PDB entry 8ESR | electron microscopy, 3.20 A resolution | chains 1 and e of the 56 polymer chains in the assembly

[Chain 1]
Molecule: 3497-nt RNA strand
Source organism: Schizosaccharomyces pombe
Sequence (3497 nucleotides; row label = number of the first residue in the row; note: 375 numbers in that range are skipped by the numbering (no residue carries them; nothing is unmodelled there); a row labelled like 1739A-1739F holds insertion residues (1739A, then the next letters in order)):
     1 AUUUGACCUCAAAUCAGGUAGGACUACGCGCUGAACUUAAGCAUAUCAAU
    51 AAGCGCAGGAAAAGAAAAUAACCAUGAUUCCCUCAGUAACGGCGAGUGAA
   101 GCGGGAAAAGCUCAAAUUUGAAAUCUGGCAACAUUUCUUUUGUUGUCCGA
   151 GUUGUAAUUUCAAGAAGCUGCUUUGAGUGUAGACGAUCGGUCUAAGUUCC
   201 UUGGAACAGGACGUCAGAGAGGGUGAGAACCCCGUCUUUGGUCGAUUGGA
   251 UAUGCCAUAUAAAGCGCUUUCGAAGAGUCGAGUUGUUUGGGAAUGCAGCU
   301 CUAAAUGGGUGGUAAAUUUCAUCUAAAGCUAAAUAUUGGCGAGAGACCGA
   351 UAGCGAACAAGUAGAGUGAUCGAAAGAUGAAAAGAACUUUGAAAAGAGAG
   401 UUAAAUAGUACGUGAAAUUGCUGAAAGGGAAGCAUUGGAAAUCAGUCUUA
   451 CCUGGGUGAGAUCAGUAGUCUCUUCGCGAGACUAUGCACUCUGAACCUGU
   501 GGUAGGUCAGCAUCAGUUUUCGGGGGCGGAAAAAGAAUAAGGGAAGGUGG
   551 CUUUCCGGGUUCUGCCUGGGGAGUGUUUAUAGCCCUUGUUGUAAUACGUC
   601 CACUGGGGACUGAGGACUGCGGCUUCGUGCCAAGGAUGCUGACAUAAUGG
   651 UUUUCAAUGGCCCGUCUUGAAACACGGACCAAGGAGUCUAGCAUCUAUGC
   701 GAGUGUUUGGGUGAUGAAAACCCAUCCGCGAAAUGAAAGUGAAUGCAGGU
   751 GGGAACGCCCUUGUGGCGUGCACCAUCGACCGACCCGGAAGUUUGUCAAU
   801 GGAAGGGUUUGAGUAAGAGCAUAGCUGUUGGGACCCGAAAGAUGGUGAAC
   851 UAUGCCUGAAUAGGGUGAAGCCAGAGGAAACUCUGGUGGAGGCUCGUAGA
   901 GAUUCUGACGUGCAAAUCGAUCUUCAAAUUUGGGUAUAGGGGCGAAAGAC
   951 UAAUCGAACCAUCUAGUAGCUGGUUCCUGCCGAAGUUUCCCUCAGGAUAG
  1001 CAGAAACUCAGAUCAGUUUUAUGAGGUAAAGCGAAUGAUUAGAGGUCUUG
  1051 GGGAAGGAAUUUCCUCAACCUAUUCUCAAACUUUAAAUAUGUAAGACGCC
  1101 CUUGUCGCUUAAUUGGACGUGGGCCAUCGAAUGAGAGUUUCUAGUGGGCC
  1151 AUUUUUGGUAAGCAGAACUGGCGAUGCGGGAUGAACCGAACGUGAGGUUA
  1201 AGGUGCCGGAAUGUACGCUCAUCAGACACCAGAAAAGGUGUUAGUUCAUC
  1251 UAGACAGCAGGACGGUGGCCAUGGAAGUCGGAAUCCGCUAAGGAGUGUGU
  1301 AACAACUCACCUGCCGAAUGAACUAGCCCUGAAAAUGGAUGGCGCUUAAG
  1351 CGUACUACCCAUACCUCACCGUCUGGGUUAGCUUUGAGAAGCUCAGACGA
  1401 GUAGGCAGGCGUGGAGGUUUGUGACGAAGCCUUGGGCGUGAGCCUGGGUC
  1451 GAACAGCCUCUAGUGCAGAUCUUGGUGGAAGUAGCAAAUAUUCAAAUGAG
  1501 AACUUUGAAGACUGAAGUGGGGAAAGGUUCCAUGUGAACAGCAGUUGGAC
  1551 AUGGGUUAGUCGAUCCUAAGAGAUAGGGAAGCUCCGUAUGAAAGUUGCAC
  1601 GAUUUUUCGUGCCUCCUAUCGAAAGGGAAUCCGGUUAAUAUUCCGGAACC
  1651 AGAAGGUGGAAUCAACACGGCAACGUAAAUGAAGUUGGAGACGUCGGCGG
  1701 GAGCCCUGGGAAGAGUUCUCUUUUCUUUUUAACAAACCA
1739A-1739F UUGAAC
  1741 C
  1747 ACCCUGAAAUCGGUUUAUCCGGAGCUAGGGUAUGGUGUUUGGAAGAGUUC
  1797 AGCGCCUCAUGCUGAAUCCGGUGCGCUCUCGACGGCCCUUGAAAAUCCAA
  1847 CGGAAGAAUGGACCUUCGGGUCCUUGUUUUCACAUCUGGUCGUACUCAUA
  1897 ACCGCAGCAGGUCUCCAAGGUGAACAGCCUCUAGUUGAUAGAACAAUGUA
  1947 GAUAAGGGAAGUCGGCAAAAU
1967A-1967Z GGAUCCGUAACUUCGGGAUAAGGAUU
1968A-1968Z GGCUCUAAGGGUUGGGUACGUUGGGC
1969A-1969Z CUUGGAACCUGAACGGUUGCUGGACU
1970A-1970Z GAGCGUGGACCGAUGUCUUUUCUCGC
1971A-1971Z CUUUCGGGGUGAGAAGGGAUGUUGGA
1972A-1972Z CCUGCUUGGACCUUGGCGGCCGGGAA
1973A-1973Z GUCCUUGGUCGGGCUUUUCUCCUUCU
1974A-1974Z CGGGGAUUAUGCUCUUACUGGCGUAC
1975A-1975Z GUUUAACAACCAACUUAGAACUGGUA
1976A-1976Z CGGACAAGGGGAAUCUGACUGUCUAA
1977A-1977Z UUAAAACAUAGCAUUGCGAUGGCCAG
1978A-1978Z AAAGUGGUGUUGACGCAAUGUGAUUU
1979A-1979Z CUGCCCAGUGCUCUGAAUGUCAAAGU
1980A-1980Z GAAGAAAUUCAACCAAGCGCGGGUAA
1981A-1981E ACGGC
  2210 GGG
  2340 AGUAACUAUGACUCUCUUAAGGUAGCCAAAUGCCUCGUCAUCUAACUAGU
  2390 GACGCGCAUGAAUGGAUUAACGAGAUUCCCACUGUCCCUAUCUACUAUCU
  2440 AGCGAAACCACAGCCUGGGGAACGGGCCAGGCAAAAUCAGCGGGGAAAGA
  2490 AGACCCUGUUGAGCUUGACUCUAGUUUGACAUUGUGAAGAGACAUAGAGG
  2540 GUGUAGGAUAAGUGGGAGUAUGUUUCGGCAUACGCCGGUGAAAUACCACU
  2590 ACCUUUAUCGUUUCUUUACUUAAUCAAUGAAGCGGAAUUGGGAUUUAUUU
  2640 CCCAUAUUCUAGCGUUAAAGUUUCUUCGCGAACUGAUCCGCGUUGAUGAC
  2690 AUUGUCAGGUGGGGAGUUUGGCUGGGGCGGCACAUCUGUUAAAAGAUAAC
  2740 GCAGGUGUCCUAAGGGGGACUCAUCGAGAACAGAAAUCUCGAGUAGAAUA
  2790 AAAGGGUAAAAGUCCCCUUGAUUUUGAUUUUCAGUGUGAAUACAAACCAU
  2840 GAAAGUGUGGCCUAUCGAUCCUUUGUUCCCUCGAAAUUUGAGGACAGAGG
  2890 UGCCAGAAAAGUUACCACAGGGAUAACUGGCUUGUGGCAGCCAAGCGUUC
  2940 AUAGCGACGUUGCUUUUUGAUUCUUCGAUGUCGGCUCUUCCUAUCAUACC
  2990 GAAGCAGAAUUCGGUAAGCGUUGGAUUGUUCACCCACUAAUAGGGAACGU
  3040 GAGCUGGGUUUAGACCGUCGUGAGACAGGUUAGUUUUACCCUACUGAUGA
  3090 AGUGUCGUCGCAAUGGUAAUUCAACUUAGUACGAGAGGAACCGUUGAUUC
  3140 AGAUCAUUGGUAUUUGCGGCUGCCUGACAAGGCAAUGCCGCGGAGCUAUC
  3190 AUCUGCCGGAUAACGGCUGAACGCCUCUAAGCCAGAAUCCGUGCCAGAAA
  3240 GCGACGAUUUUUUGGUCCGCAUGAUUUAUAUGUAUAAAAAUAGAGGUAGG
  3290 ACUUGUUCCUACUCUCCUGUAUCGUAGAAGAUGGGCGAUGGUUGAUGAAA
  3340 CGGAAGUGUUUUAUUGACUUGUCCAUGAAAUUCCAUUGAAAUCUUGUGCG
  3390 GAAUCGAAUCCAUUGCAUACGACUUUAAUGUGGAACGGGGUAUUGUAAGC
  3440 AGUAGAGUAGCCUUGUUGUUACGAUCUGCUGAGAUUAAGCCUUUGUUCCC
  3490 AAGAUUUG
Unresolved in the structure: 1-2, 37-47, 92-95, 287-294, 314-318, 446-505, 552-573, 625-627, 736-738, 761-763, 782-812, 861-929, 940-955, 991-994, 1024-1089, 1095-1129, 1227-1231, 1382-1386, 1486-1489, 1615-1617, 1663-1665, 1739A-1739F, 1801-1806, 1853-1871, 1894-1908, 1918-1922, 1967A-1967Z, 1968A-1968Z, 1969A-1969Z, 1970A-1970Z, 1971A-1971Z, 1972A-1972Z, 1973A-1973Z, 1974A-1974Z, 1975A-1975Z, 1976A-1976Z, 1977A-1977Z, 1978A-1978Z, 1979A-1979Z, 1980A-1980Z, 1981A-1981E, 2340-2416, 2483-2492, 2518-2694, 2708-2896, 2914-2919, 2936-2942, 2954-2969, 3015-3021, 3047-3051, 3066, 3074-3079, 3248-3268, 3290-3297, 3376-3394, 3442-3464
Construct notes: conflict C1741 (U7796 in 157310483)

[Chain e]
Molecule: 60S ribosomal protein L32-A
Source organism: Schizosaccharomyces pombe
Reference sequence: P79015 (RL32A_SCHPO); numbering as in UniProt (aligned over 1-127)
Chain sequence (127 residues; each row starts with the number of its first residue):
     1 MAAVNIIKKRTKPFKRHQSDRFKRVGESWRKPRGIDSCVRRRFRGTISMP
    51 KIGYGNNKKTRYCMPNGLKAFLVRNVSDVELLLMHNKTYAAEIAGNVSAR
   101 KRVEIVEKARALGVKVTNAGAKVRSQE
Unresolved in the structure: 1-3, 123-127

[Interface between chain 1 and chain e]
Residue-residue contacts - 134 pairs, chain 1 then chain e:
  A416(1) with Lys-23(e), hydrogen bond to the sugar
  A431(1) with Arg-21(e), hydrogen bond to the base
  G432(1) with Asp-20(e), sugar contact; Arg-21(e), hydrogen bond to the base
  C433(1) with Asp-20(e), sugar contact; Ile-47(e), sugar contact
  A434(1) with Lys-15(e), salt bridge to the phosphate; Ile-47(e), sugar contact
  U435(1) with Arg-10(e), salt bridge to the phosphate; Lys-12(e), phosphate contact
  G614(1) with Lys-59(e), sugar contact
  G615(1) with Lys-59(e), salt bridge to the phosphate
  U651(1) with Thr-11(e), phosphate contact
  U652(1) with Lys-12(e), salt bridge to the phosphate
  G659(1) with Arg-44(e), hydrogen bond to the phosphate; Gly-45(e), sugar contact
  G660(1) with Arg-44(e), salt bridge to the phosphate; Gly-45(e), sugar contact
  C662(1) with Gln-18(e), phosphate contact
  C663(1) with Gln-18(e), hydrogen bond to the phosphate
  G664(1) with Gly-34(e), phosphate contact; Asp-36(e), phosphate contact; Ser-37(e), phosphate contact
  C679(1) with Phe-22(e), phosphate contact; Arg-24(e), salt bridge to the phosphate
  C680(1) with Lys-23(e), hydrogen bond to the phosphate; Arg-24(e), salt bridge to the phosphate
  A681(1) with Lys-23(e), phosphate contact; Arg-24(e), phosphate contact
  C976(1) with Arg-30(e), salt bridge to the phosphate
  C977(1) with Trp-29(e), hydrogen bond to the phosphate; Arg-30(e), phosphate contact; Lys-31(e), hydrogen bond to the phosphate; Arg-33(e), salt bridge to the phosphate
  U978(1) with Trp-29(e), hydrogen bond to the phosphate; Lys-31(e), phosphate contact; Ile-52(e), sugar contact
  G979(1) with Lys-51(e), phosphate contact; Ile-52(e), hydrogen bond to the phosphate
  G1176(1) with Arg-41(e), salt bridge to the phosphate; Arg-42(e), hydrogen bond to the sugar; Phe-43(e), phosphate contact
  C1177(1) with Phe-43(e), phosphate contact; Arg-44(e), hydrogen bond to the phosphate
  G1178(1) with Arg-44(e), salt bridge to the phosphate
  C1191(1) with Arg-42(e), hydrogen bond to the base
  G1192(1) with Lys-9(e), base contact; Lys-51(e), hydrogen bond to the phosphate; Gly-53(e), hydrogen bond to the base
  U1193(1) with Lys-9(e), base contact; Lys-51(e), salt bridge to the phosphate; Gly-53(e), sugar contact; Tyr-54(e), phosphate contact
  C1369(1) with Lys-9(e), hydrogen bond to the base; Gly-55(e), sugar contact; Asn-57(e), phosphate contact
  C1370(1) with Lys-9(e), hydrogen bond to the sugar; Ile-52(e), hydrogen bond to the sugar; Gly-53(e), base contact; Gly-55(e), sugar contact; Asn-56(e), sugar contact; Asn-57(e), phosphate contact; Lys-58(e), salt bridge to the phosphate
  G1371(1) with Ile-52(e), sugar contact; Lys-58(e), salt bridge to the phosphate
  G1399(1) with Ile-52(e), base contact
  A1400(1) with Arg-42(e), hydrogen bond to the sugar
  U1420(1) with Ser-77(e), base contact
  G1421(1) with Arg-74(e), sugar contact; Asn-75(e), hydrogen bond to the phosphate
  U1422(1) with Arg-74(e), sugar contact; Asn-75(e), phosphate contact; Asn-96(e), hydrogen bond to the sugar; Val-97(e), phosphate contact; Lys-101(e), salt bridge to the phosphate
  G1423(1) with Asn-96(e), sugar contact; Val-97(e), phosphate contact; Ser-98(e), hydrogen bond to the phosphate; Lys-101(e), salt bridge to the phosphate
  A1424(1) with Ser-98(e), phosphate contact
  C1425(1) with Ser-98(e), sugar contact; Ala-99(e), phosphate contact; Arg-100(e), base contact
  G1426(1) with Ser-98(e), phosphate contact; Ala-99(e), hydrogen bond to the phosphate; Lys-122(e), salt bridge to the phosphate
  A1427(1) with Asn-96(e), phosphate contact
  A1428(1) with Asn-96(e), hydrogen bond to the phosphate
  G1436(1) with Met-64(e), hydrogen bond to the sugar; Pro-65(e), phosphate contact
  C1437(1) with Lys-8(e), salt bridge to the phosphate; Tyr-62(e), phosphate contact; Cys-63(e), sugar contact; Pro-65(e), phosphate contact
  G1438(1) with Lys-8(e), salt bridge to the phosphate; Arg-61(e), hydrogen bond to the phosphate; Tyr-62(e), hydrogen bond to the phosphate
  U1439(1) with Phe-14(e), sugar contact; Pro-50(e), sugar contact; Lys-51(e), hydrogen bond to the sugar; Ile-52(e), base contact; Tyr-54(e), sugar contact; Gly-55(e), hydrogen bond to the sugar; Asn-56(e), hydrogen bond to the phosphate; Arg-61(e), salt bridge to the phosphate
  G1440(1) with Phe-14(e), phosphate contact; Trp-29(e), sugar contact; Pro-50(e), sugar contact; Arg-61(e), base contact
  A1441(1) with Ser-28(e), sugar contact; Trp-29(e), hydrogen bond to the phosphate; Arg-30(e), hydrogen bond to the phosphate
  G1442(1) with Ser-28(e), hydrogen bond to the phosphate; Arg-30(e), salt bridge to the phosphate
  C1444(1) with Leu-72(e), phosphate contact; Glu-92(e), hydrogen bond to the sugar
  U1445(1) with Ile-93(e), sugar contact; Ala-94(e), phosphate contact; Gly-95(e), hydrogen bond to the phosphate; Asn-118(e), hydrogen bond to the phosphate
  G1446(1) with Gly-95(e), phosphate contact; Arg-102(e), salt bridge to the phosphate; Asn-118(e), phosphate contact; Ala-121(e), phosphate contact
  G1447(1) with Ala-121(e), phosphate contact; Lys-122(e), hydrogen bond to the phosphate
  A1455(1) with Arg-74(e), sugar contact
  G1456(1) with Arg-74(e), sugar contact
  A1467(1) with Arg-16(e), salt bridge to the phosphate; Gln-18(e), base contact; Phe-22(e), base contact; Arg-24(e), hydrogen bond to the base; Val-25(e), base contact
  C2450(1) with Arg-21(e), hydrogen bond to the sugar
Also at the interface, not in a pair above, chain 1 (66 interface residues in all): A417, A430, G650, U665, G677, U1175, G1194, G1435, A2449
Also at the interface, not in a pair above, chain e (67 interface residues in all): Val-4, His-17, Arg-40, Thr-46, Thr-60

[In short]
66 residues of chain 1 face 67 of chain e across their interface; the contacts include 39 hydrogen bonds and
23 salt bridges. Polar contacts include A431(1)/Arg-21(e), G432(1)/Arg-21(e) and C1191(1)/Arg-42(e).
Chain 1 is a 3497-nt RNA strand and chain e is 60S ribosomal protein L32-A, both from Schizosaccharomyces
pombe; the structure, Ytm1 associated nascent 60S ribosome (-fkbp39) State 2, was determined by electron
microscopy together with 8ESQ, 8ETC, 8ETG, 8ETH, 8ETI, 8ETJ and 3 further entries from the same study.
